PDB entry 8Z0L | electron microscopy, 2.57 A resolution | chains D and I of the 12 polymer chains in the assembly

[Chain D]
Molecule: type I-F CRISPR-associated protein Csy3
From: Selenomonas sp
Amino-acid sequence (325 residues; each row starts with the number of its first residue):
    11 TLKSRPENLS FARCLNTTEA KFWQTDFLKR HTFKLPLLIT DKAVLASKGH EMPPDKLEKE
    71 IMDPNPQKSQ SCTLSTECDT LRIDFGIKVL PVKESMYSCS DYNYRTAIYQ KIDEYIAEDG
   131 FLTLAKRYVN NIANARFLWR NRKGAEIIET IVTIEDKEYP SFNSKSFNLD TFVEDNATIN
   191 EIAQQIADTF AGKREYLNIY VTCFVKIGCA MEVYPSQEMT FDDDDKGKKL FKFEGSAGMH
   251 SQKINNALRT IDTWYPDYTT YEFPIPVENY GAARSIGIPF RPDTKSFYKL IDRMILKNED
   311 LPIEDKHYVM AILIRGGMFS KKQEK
Not modelled in the structure: 232-233, 334-335

[Chain I]
Molecule: 32-nt DNA strand
From: Selenomonas sp
Sequence (32 nucleotides; row label = number of the first residue in the row; numbers below 1 keep their minus sign (DA-14 is residue -14)):
   -14 AGCGCACCTA ATTTCCTGAC GGCAATCCGC AC

[How chain D and chain I interact]
Pairs across the interface (17; chain D residue first):
  Glu17(D) - DT-1(I)  phosphate contact
  Lys58(D) - DG-11(I)  salt bridge to the phosphate
  His60(D) - DC-10(I)  sugar contact
  His60(D) - DA-9(I)  sugar contact
  Asp73(D) - DC-12(I)  phosphate contact
  Pro74(D) - DC-12(I)  sugar contact
  Asn75(D) - DG-11(I)  sugar contact
  Asn75(D) - DC-10(I)  base contact
  Pro76(D) - DC-12(I)  sugar contact
  Pro76(D) - DG-11(I)  sugar contact
  Gln77(D) - DG-11(I)  phosphate contact
  Gln77(D) - DC-10(I)  hydrogen bond to the base
  Phe231(D) - DA-5(I)  base contact
  Met328(D) - DT-3(I)  base contact
  Met328(D) - DT-2(I)  base contact
  Lys332(D) - DT-2(I)  phosphate contact
  Lys332(D) - DT-1(I)  phosphate contact
Interface residues without a listed pair, chain D (14 interface residues in all): Asn18, Leu55, Lys331
Interface residues without a listed pair, chain I (9 interface residues in all): DG-13

[Overview]
14 residues of chain D and 9 residues of chain I are in contact, with 1 hydrogen bond and 1 salt bridge. Polar
contacts include Gln77(D)-DC-10(I) and Lys58(D)-DG-11(I).
Chain D is type I-F CRISPR-associated protein Csy3 and chain I is a 32-nt DNA strand, both from Selenomonas
sp; the structure, Cryo-EM structure of Cas8-HNH system at partial R-loop state, was determined by electron
microscopy, deposited together with 8Z0K, 8ZDY and 8ZNR.
